Entry 6X58 (X-ray diffraction, 3.26 A resolution); this record covers chains E and A of the 6 polymer chains in the assembly.

# Chain E
Molecule: gp41 MPER peptide, Putative fluoride ion transporter CrcB
From: Human immunodeficiency virus
UniProt: chimeric construct of Q73372, Q6J5N4: residues -11 to 1 from Q73372 (ENV_HV1B9) positions 666-678 (UniProt number = residue number + 677); residues 2-126 from Q6J5N4 positions 2-126 (same numbers)
Amino-acid sequence (138 residues; each row starts with the number of its first residue; numbers below 1 keep their minus sign (Leu-11 is residue -11)):
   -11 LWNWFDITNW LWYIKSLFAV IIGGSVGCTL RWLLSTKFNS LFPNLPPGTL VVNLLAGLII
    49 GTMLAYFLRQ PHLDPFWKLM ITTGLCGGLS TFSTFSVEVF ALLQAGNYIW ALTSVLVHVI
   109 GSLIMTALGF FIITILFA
Unresolved in the structure: 30-32, 95
Differences from the reference sequence: engineered mutation Lys25 (Arg in Q6J5N4), Met51 (Ala in Q6J5N4)

# Chain A
Molecule: 10E8v4 Fab Heavy Chain
From: Homo sapiens
Notes: antibody fragment or engineered binder
Amino-acid sequence (233 residues; row label = number of the first residue in the row):
     1 EVRLVESGGG LVKPGGSLRL SCSASGFDFD NAWMTWVRQP PGKGLEWVGR ITGPGEGWSV
    61 DYAESVKGRF TISRDNTKNT LYLEMNNVRT EDTGYYFCAR TGKYYDFWSG YPPGEEYFQD
   121 WGQGTLVIVS SASTKGPSVF PLAPSSKSTS GGTAALGCLV KDYFPEPVTV SWNSGALTSG
   181 VHTFPAVLQS SGLYSLSSVV TVPSSSLGTQ TYICNVNHKP SNTKVDKKVE PKS
Unresolved in the structure: 232-233
Disulfides: Cys22-Cys98, Cys158-Cys214

# How chain E and chain A interact
Contacting residue pairs (26; chain E residue first):
  Leu-11(E) - Glu56(A)
  Leu-11(E) - Lys103(A)
  Asn-9(E) - Gly55(A)  hydrogen bond (backbone-backbone)
  Asn-9(E) - Glu56(A)
  Trp-8(E) - Trp33(A)  hydrophobic
  Trp-8(E) - Glu56(A)  hydrogen bond (backbone-side chain)
  Trp-8(E) - Lys103(A)
  Trp-8(E) - Tyr104(A)
  Trp-8(E) - Tyr105(A)
  Trp-8(E) - Pro113(A)  hydrogen bond (side chain-backbone)
  Phe-7(E) - Trp33(A)  hydrophobic
  Phe-7(E) - Pro113(A)  hydrophobic
  Thr-4(E) - Tyr105(A)  hydrogen bond (backbone-side chain)
  Thr-4(E) - Pro112(A)
  Thr-4(E) - Pro113(A)
  Asn-3(E) - Pro112(A)
  Leu-1(E) - Phe107(A)
  Trp0(E) - Tyr105(A)
  Trp0(E) - Gly110(A)
  Trp0(E) - Pro112(A)
  Ile2(E) - Phe107(A)  hydrophobic
  Lys3(E) - Tyr105(A)  hydrogen bond
  Lys3(E) - Phe107(A)  hydrogen bond (side chain-backbone)
  Lys3(E) - Trp108(A)
  Lys3(E) - Gly110(A)
  Phe6(E) - Trp108(A)  hydrophobic
Interface residues without a listed pair, chain E (12 interface residues in all): Trp-10
Interface residues without a listed pair, chain A (16 interface residues in all): Arg50, Thr52, Asp106, Tyr111, Gly114

# Summary
12 residues of chain E face 16 of chain A across their interface; the contacts include 6 hydrogen bonds. Polar
pairs include Trp-8(E)-Glu56(A), Trp-8(E)-Pro113(A) and Thr-4(E)-Tyr105(A).
Chain E is gp41 MPER peptide, Putative fluoride ion transporter CrcB (Human immunodeficiency virus) and chain
A is 10E8v4 Fab Heavy Chain (Homo sapiens); the structure, MPER-Fluc-Ec2 bound to 10E8v4 antibody, was
determined by X-ray diffraction.
